PDB entry 8YB7 | electron microscopy, 4.60 A resolution (low resolution: residue-level contacts below are approximate; hydrogen-bond / salt-bridge calls are withheld) | chains A and G of the 8 polymer chains in the assembly

# Chain A
Name: Papain-like protease nsp3
Organism: Severe acute respiratory syndrome coronavirus 2
Notes: EC 3.4.19.12
Reference sequence: P0DTD1 (R1AB_SARS2); residues 1-1945 here correspond to UniProt positions 819-2763 (UniProt number = residue number + 818)
Sequence (1945 residues; each row starts with the number of its first residue):
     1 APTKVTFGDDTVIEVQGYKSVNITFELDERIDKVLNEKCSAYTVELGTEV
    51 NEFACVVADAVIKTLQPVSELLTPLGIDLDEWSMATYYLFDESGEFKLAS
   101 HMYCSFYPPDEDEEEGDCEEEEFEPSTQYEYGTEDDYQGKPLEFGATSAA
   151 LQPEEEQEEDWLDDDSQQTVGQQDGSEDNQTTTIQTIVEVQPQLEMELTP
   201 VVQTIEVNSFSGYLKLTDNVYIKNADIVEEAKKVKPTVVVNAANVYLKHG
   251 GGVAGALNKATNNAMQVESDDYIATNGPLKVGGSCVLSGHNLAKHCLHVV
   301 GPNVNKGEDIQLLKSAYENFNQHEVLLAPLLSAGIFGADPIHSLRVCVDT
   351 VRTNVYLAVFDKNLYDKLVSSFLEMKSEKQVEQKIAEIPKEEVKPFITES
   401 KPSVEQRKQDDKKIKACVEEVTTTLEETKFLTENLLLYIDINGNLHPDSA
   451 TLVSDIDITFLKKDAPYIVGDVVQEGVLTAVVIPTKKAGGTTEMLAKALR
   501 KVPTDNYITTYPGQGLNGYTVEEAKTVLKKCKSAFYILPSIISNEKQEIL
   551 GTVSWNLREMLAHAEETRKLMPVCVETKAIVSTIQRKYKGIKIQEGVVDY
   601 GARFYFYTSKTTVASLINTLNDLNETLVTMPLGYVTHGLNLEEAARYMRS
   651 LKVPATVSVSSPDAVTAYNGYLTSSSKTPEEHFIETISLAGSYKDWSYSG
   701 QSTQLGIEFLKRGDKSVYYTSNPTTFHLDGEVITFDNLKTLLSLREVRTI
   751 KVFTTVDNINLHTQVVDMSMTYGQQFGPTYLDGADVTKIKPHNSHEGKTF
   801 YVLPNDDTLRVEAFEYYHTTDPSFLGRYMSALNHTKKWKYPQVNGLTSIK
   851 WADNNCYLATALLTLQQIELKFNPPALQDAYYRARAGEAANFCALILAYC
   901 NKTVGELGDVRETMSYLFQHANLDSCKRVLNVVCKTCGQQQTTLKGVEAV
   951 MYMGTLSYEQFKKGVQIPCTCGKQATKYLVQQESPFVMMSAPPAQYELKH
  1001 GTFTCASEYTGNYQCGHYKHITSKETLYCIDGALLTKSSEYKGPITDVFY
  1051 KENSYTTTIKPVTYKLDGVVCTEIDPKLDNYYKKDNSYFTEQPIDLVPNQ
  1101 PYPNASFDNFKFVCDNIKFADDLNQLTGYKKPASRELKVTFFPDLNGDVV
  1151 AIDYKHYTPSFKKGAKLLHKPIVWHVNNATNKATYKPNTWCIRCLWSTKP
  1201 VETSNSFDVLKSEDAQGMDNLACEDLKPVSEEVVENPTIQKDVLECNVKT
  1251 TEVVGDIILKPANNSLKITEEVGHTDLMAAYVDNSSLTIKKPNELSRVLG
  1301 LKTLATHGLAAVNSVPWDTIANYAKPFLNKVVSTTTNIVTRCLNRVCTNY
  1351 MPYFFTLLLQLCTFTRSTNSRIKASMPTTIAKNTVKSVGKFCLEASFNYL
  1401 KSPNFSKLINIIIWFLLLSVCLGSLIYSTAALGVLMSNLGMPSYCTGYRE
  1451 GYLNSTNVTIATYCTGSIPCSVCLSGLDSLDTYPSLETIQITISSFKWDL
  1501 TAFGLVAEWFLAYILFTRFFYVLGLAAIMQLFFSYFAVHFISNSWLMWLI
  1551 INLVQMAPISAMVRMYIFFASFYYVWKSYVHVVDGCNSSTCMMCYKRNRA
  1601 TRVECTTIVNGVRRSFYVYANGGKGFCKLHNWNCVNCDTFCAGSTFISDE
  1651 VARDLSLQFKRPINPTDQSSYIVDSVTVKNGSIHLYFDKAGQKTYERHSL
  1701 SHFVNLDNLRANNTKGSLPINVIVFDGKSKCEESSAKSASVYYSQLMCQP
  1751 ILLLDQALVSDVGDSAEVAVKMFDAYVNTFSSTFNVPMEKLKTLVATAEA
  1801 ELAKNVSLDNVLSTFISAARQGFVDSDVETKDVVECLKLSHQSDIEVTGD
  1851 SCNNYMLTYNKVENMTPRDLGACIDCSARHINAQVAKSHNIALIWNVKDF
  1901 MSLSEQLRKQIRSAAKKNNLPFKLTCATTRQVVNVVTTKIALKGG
Unresolved in the structure: 1-1410, 1764-1945
Curated features (UniProtKB/Swiss-Prot):
  - zinc finger: Cys934 to Cys971 (C4-type)
  - region: His1581 to Cys1594 (ZF1), Cys1627 to Cys1637 (ZF2)
  - active site (For PL-PRO activity): Cys856, His1017, Asp1031
  - binding site (Zn(2+)): Cys934, Cys937, Cys969, Cys971, His1581, Cys1586, Cys1591, Cys1594, Cys1627, His1630, Cys1634, Cys1637
  - site: Gly1945 (Cleavage)
Disulfide bonds: Cys1445-Cys1473, Cys1464-Cys1470
Reported in the primary citation:
  - mutagenesis - V1458A/L1480A: unchanged binding to Papain-like protease nsp3 (chain A)
  - mutagenesis - V1458E/L1480E: decreased binding to Papain-like protease nsp3 (chain A)
  - mutagenesis - D1478A/Y1483A/L1486A/Q1490A, D1478E/Y1483E/L1486E/Q1490E: abolished binding to Papain-like protease nsp3 (chain A)
  - mutagenesis - R1613A/R1614A, R1613E/R1614E: abolished growth in response to viral replication capacity
  - mutagenesis - R1614Q: unchanged growth
  - mutagenesis - R1614K: abolished growth

# Chain G
Name: Non-structural protein 4
Organism: Severe acute respiratory syndrome coronavirus 2
Reference sequence: P0DTD1 (R1AB_SARS2); residues 1-500 here correspond to UniProt positions 2764-3263 (UniProt number = residue number + 2763)
Sequence (500 residues; row label = number of the first residue in the row):
     1 KIVNNWLKQLIKVTLVFLFVAAIFYLITPVHVMSKHTDFSSEIIGYKAID
    51 GGVTRDIASTDTCFANKHADFDTWFSQRGGSYTNDKACPLIAAVITREVG
   101 FVVPGLPGTILRTTNGDFLHFLPRVFSAVGNICYTPSKLIEYTDFATSAC
   151 VLAAECTIFKDASGKPVPYCYDTNVLEGSVAYESLRPDTRYVLMDGSIIQ
   201 FPNTYLEGSVRVVTTFDSEYCRHGTCERSEAGVCVSTSGRWVLNNDYYRS
   251 LPGVFCGVDAVNLLTNMFTPLIQPIGALDISASIVAGGIVAIVVTCLAYY
   301 FMRFRRAFGEYSHVVAFNTLLFLMSFTVLCLTPVYSFLPGVYSVIYLYLT
   351 FYLTNDVSFLAHIQWMVMFTPLVPFWITIAYIICISTKHFYWFFSNYLKR
   401 RVVFNGVSFSTFEEAALCTFLLNKEMYLKLRSDVLLPLTQYNRYLALYNK
   451 YKYFSGAMDTTSYREAACCHLAKALNDFSNSGSDVLYQPPQTSITSAVLQ
Unresolved in the structure: 1-30, 401-409, 494-500
Curated features (UniProtKB/Swiss-Prot):
  - site: Gln500 (Cleavage)
Disulfide bonds: Cys63-Cys88, Cys133-Cys150, Cys156-Cys170, Cys221-Cys226, Cys234-Cys256
Reported in the primary citation:
  - mutagenesis - R303A/R305A/R306A, R303E/R305E/R306E, K450A/K452A, K450E/K452E: abolished growth in response to viral replication capacity
  - mutagenesis - R306K, K450R: unchanged growth (viral replication activity)
  - mutagenesis - K450A/K452A: decreased stability in response to integrity of pores
  - mutagenesis - R306A, R306E, R306Q: abolished growth

# Chain A / chain G interface
Contacting residue pairs (7; chain A residue first):
  Leu1546(A) with Ala286(G)
  Ala1561(A) with Leu331(G)
  Arg1564(A) with Cys330(G); Pro333(G)
  Met1565(A) with Phe326(G); Cys330(G)
  Phe1568(A) with Phe326(G)
Also at the interface, not in a pair above, chain A (7 interface residues in all): Pro1558, Phe1569
Also at the interface, not in a pair above, chain G (7 interface residues in all): Leu323, Thr327
The authors on this interface:
  - hot spots on chain A (mutagenesis) - V1458E/L1480E: decreased binding to Non-structural protein 4 (chain G)
  - hot spots on chain A (mutagenesis) - D1478A/Y1483A/L1486A/Q1490A, D1478E/Y1483E/L1486E/Q1490E: abolished binding to Non-structural protein 4 (chain G)

# In short
Chain A and chain G each contribute 7 residues to their interface. The paper reports that R303A/R305A/R306A,
R303E/R305E/R306E and K450A/K452A of chain G, among others, abolish growth in response to viral replication
capacity; R306A, R306E and R306Q of chain G abolish growth; 17 substitutions were tested in all.
Chain A is Papain-like protease nsp3 and chain G is Non-structural protein 4, both from Severe acute
respiratory syndrome coronavirus 2; the structure, SARS-CoV-2 DMV nsp3-4 pore complex (consensus-pore, C3
symmetry), was determined by electron microscopy together with 8YAX and 8YB5 from the same study.
